Entry 3ZRF (X-ray diffraction, 2.80 A resolution); this record covers chains A and B of the 3 polymer chains in the assembly.

== Chain A ==
Protein: Transcription elongation factor B polypeptide 2
From: Homo sapiens
UniProt: Q15370 (ELOB_HUMAN); residue numbers follow UniProt; this construct covers 1-118
Chain sequence (118 residues; row label = number of the first residue in the row):
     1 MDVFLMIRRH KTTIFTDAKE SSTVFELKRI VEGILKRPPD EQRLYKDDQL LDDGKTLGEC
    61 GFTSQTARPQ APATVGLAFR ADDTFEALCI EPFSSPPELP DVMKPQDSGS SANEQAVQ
Disordered / not traced: 82-83, 104-118
Curated features (UniProtKB/Swiss-Prot):
  - modified residue: M1 (N-acetylmethionine), T84 (Phosphothreonine), S108 (Phosphoserine), S111 (Phosphoserine)

== Chain B ==
Protein: Transcription elongation factor B polypeptide 1
From: Homo sapiens
Notes: fragment: 17-112
UniProt: Q15369 (ELOC_HUMAN); residues 17-112 here = UniProt positions 17-112
Chain sequence (97 residues; each row starts with the number of its first residue):
    16 MMYVKLISSD GHEFIVKREH ALTSGTIKAM LSGPGQFAEN ETNEVNFREI PSHVLSKVCM
    76 YFTYKVRYTN SSTEIPEFPI APEIALELLM AANFLDC
Disordered / not traced: 16, 48-57
Construct notes: expression tag (16)

== How chain A and chain B interact ==
Pairs across the interface (45):
  F4(A) - T78(B)
  F4(A) - R82(B)
  R8(A) - H27(B)
  K11(A) - D25(B)  hydrogen bond (side chain-backbone)
  K11(A) - H27(B)
  K11(A) - E28(B)  hydrogen bond (backbone-backbone)
  T12(A) - E28(B)
  T12(A) - I30(B)
  T13(A) - E28(B)  hydrogen bond (backbone-backbone)
  T13(A) - F29(B)
  T13(A) - I30(B)  hydrogen bond (backbone-backbone)
  I14(A) - I30(B)
  F15(A) - Y18(B)
  F15(A) - F29(B)  hydrophobic
  F15(A) - I30(B)  hydrogen bond (backbone-backbone)
  F15(A) - V31(B)  hydrophobic
  F15(A) - S71(B)
  F15(A) - C74(B)  hydrophobic
  F15(A) - M75(B)  hydrophobic
  T16(A) - Y18(B)  hydrogen bond
  D17(A) - K32(B)  salt bridge
  I34(A) - Y18(B)  hydrophobic
  I34(A) - I30(B)  hydrophobic
  L35(A) - I30(B)  hydrophobic
  P69(A) - M75(B)
  P69(A) - T78(B)
  P69(A) - Y83(B)  hydrophobic
  Q70(A) - M75(B)
  Q70(A) - Y79(B)
  Q70(A) - P94(B)
  P72(A) - M75(B)
  E91(A) - H27(B)  hydrogen bond (backbone-side chain)
  P92(A) - H27(B)
  F93(A) - H27(B)
  F93(A) - F29(B)  hydrophobic
  F93(A) - S67(B)
  F93(A) - S71(B)
  S94(A) - D25(B)  hydrogen bond
  S94(A) - P66(B)
  S94(A) - S67(B)  hydrogen bond (side chain-backbone)
  S94(A) - H68(B)  hydrogen bond
  S95(A) - H68(B)
  P96(A) - H68(B)
  P96(A) - E98(B)
  P97(A) - E102(B)
Also at the interface, not in a pair above, chain A (26 interface residues in all): D2, M6, H10, E98, P100
Also at the interface, not in a pair above, chain B (26 interface residues in all): G26, P91, E92, F93, L101

== Summary ==
Chain A and chain B each contribute 26 residues to their interface, with 10 hydrogen bonds and 1 salt bridge.
Polar contacts include D17(A)-K32(B), K11(A)-D25(B) and T16(A)-Y18(B).
Chain A is Transcription elongation factor B polypeptide 2 and chain B is Transcription elongation factor B
polypeptide 1, both from Homo sapiens; the structure, pVHL54-213-EloB-EloC complex_apo, was determined by
X-ray diffraction, deposited together with 3ZRC.
